Entry 9FP2 (electron microscopy, 3.76 A resolution); this record covers chains D and F of the 8 polymer chains in the assembly.

Chain D:
Molecule: Cyclic di-GMP binding protein BcsE
From: Escherichia coli
Notes: engineered mutation(s): N-terminal Strep-tag
Sequence (536 residues; row label = number of the first residue in the row; numbers below 1 keep their minus sign (Met-12 is residue -12)):
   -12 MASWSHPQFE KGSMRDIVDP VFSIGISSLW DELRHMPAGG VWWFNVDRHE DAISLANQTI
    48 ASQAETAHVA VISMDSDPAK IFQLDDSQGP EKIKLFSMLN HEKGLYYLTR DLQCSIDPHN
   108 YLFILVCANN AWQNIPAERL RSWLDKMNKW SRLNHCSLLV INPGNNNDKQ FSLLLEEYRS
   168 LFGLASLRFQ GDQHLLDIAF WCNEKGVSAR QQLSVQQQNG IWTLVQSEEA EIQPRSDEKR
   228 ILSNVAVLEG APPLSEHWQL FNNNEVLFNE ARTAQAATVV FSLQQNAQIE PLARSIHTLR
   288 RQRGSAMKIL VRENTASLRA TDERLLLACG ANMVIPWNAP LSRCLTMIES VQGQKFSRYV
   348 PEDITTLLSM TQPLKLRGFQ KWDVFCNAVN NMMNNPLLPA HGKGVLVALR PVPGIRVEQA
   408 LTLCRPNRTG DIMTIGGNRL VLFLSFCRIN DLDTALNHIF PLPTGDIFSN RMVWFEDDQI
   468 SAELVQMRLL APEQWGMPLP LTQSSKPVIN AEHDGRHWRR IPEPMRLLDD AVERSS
Not modelled in the structure: -12 to 4, 214-221, 486-505, 516-523
Small-molecule neighbours:
  - c-di-GMP (C2E; 9,9'-[(2R,3R,3aS,5S,7aR,9R,10R,10aS,12S,14aR)-3,5,10,12-tetrahydroxy-5,12-dioxidooctahydro-2H,7H-difuro[3,2-d:3',2'-j][1,3,7,9,2,8]tetraoxadiphosphacyclododecine-2,9-diyl]bis(2-amino-1,9-dihydro-6H-purin-6-one)), molecule 1: Asn273, Ile276, Ser304, Leu305, Arg306, Asp309, Arg364, Asn414, Arg415, Thr416, His445
  - c-di-GMP (C2E), molecule 2: Ala303, Leu305, Arg306, Ala307, Asn414, Arg415, Asp418, Leu431, Phe433, Cys434, Arg435, Asp438, Thr441, Ala442, His445
What the authors report for this chain:
  - binding site for c-di-GMP: Arg306, Arg415

Chain F:
Molecule: Cellulose biosynthesis protein BcsF
From: Escherichia coli
Sequence (63 residues; numbered 1 to 63; the number before each row is that of its first residue):
     1 MMTISDIIEI IVVCALIFFP LGYLARHSLR RIRDTLRLFF AKPRYVKPAG TLRRTEKARA
    61 TKK
Not modelled in the structure: 1-6, 54-63

Interface between chain D and chain F:
Pairs across the interface - 32 pairs, chain D then chain F:
  Asp64(D) with Ala49(F)
  Pro65(D) with Ala49(F), hydrophobic
  Ala66(D) with Leu52(F)
  Phe69(D) with Leu52(F)
  Ile80(D) with Thr51(F), hydrogen bond (backbone-side chain); Leu52(F)
  Lys81(D) with Thr51(F), hydrogen bond
  Leu82(D) with Pro48(F); Ala49(F), hydrogen bond (backbone-backbone); Gly50(F), hydrogen bond (backbone-backbone); Leu52(F), hydrophobic
  Phe83(D) with Val46(F), hydrophobic; Pro48(F), hydrophobic
  Ser84(D) with Val46(F); Lys47(F), hydrogen bond (backbone-backbone)
  Met85(D) with Tyr45(F); Val46(F), hydrophobic
  Leu86(D) with Tyr45(F)
  Lys90(D) with Tyr45(F)
  Gly91(D) with Tyr45(F); Val46(F)
  Tyr94(D) with Arg44(F), hydrogen bond; Tyr45(F), hydrophobic
  Leu95(D) with Val46(F), hydrophobic
  Arg97(D) with Arg37(F)
  Asp98(D) with Tyr45(F), hydrogen bond (side chain-backbone); Val46(F), hydrogen bond (side chain-backbone)
  Gln100(D) with Arg37(F), hydrogen bond; Leu38(F)
  Cys101(D) with Arg37(F); Leu38(F)
  Leu140(D) with Arg30(F)
Interface residues without a listed pair, chain D (24 interface residues in all): Leu71, Leu99, Ser102, Ile103
Interface residues without a listed pair, chain F (16 interface residues in all): Asp34, Ala41, Lys42, Pro43

In short:
24 residues of chain D face 16 of chain F across their interface; the contacts include 9 hydrogen bonds. Among
the polar pairs are Ile80(D)-Thr51(F), Lys81(D)-Thr51(F) and Tyr94(D)-Arg44(F). Ligands of chain D: c-di-GMP.
The paper reports a binding site for c-di-GMP at Arg306(D) and Arg415(D).
Here chain D is Cyclic di-GMP binding protein BcsE and chain F is Cellulose biosynthesis protein BcsF, both
from Escherichia coli. Entry 9FP2 (Cryo-EM structure of the BcsEFRQ regulatory subcomplex for E. coli
cellulose secretion in non-saturating c-di-GMP (local)) was determined by electron microscopy together with
9FMV, 9FMZ, 9FNN, 9FO7 and 9FP0 from the same study.
